Entry 8QMQ (X-ray diffraction, 1.70 A resolution); this record covers chains A and B.

Chain A (and B):
Name: Succinate semialdehyde dehydrogenase [NAD(P)+] Sad
Source organism: Escherichia coli K-12
Notes: EC 1.2.1.16; chain B of this document is another copy of the same molecule, construct and numbering; everything in this record applies to it too
UniProt: P76149 (SAD_ECOLI); numbering as in UniProt (aligned over 1-462)
Amino-acid sequence (462 residues; each row starts with the number of its first residue):
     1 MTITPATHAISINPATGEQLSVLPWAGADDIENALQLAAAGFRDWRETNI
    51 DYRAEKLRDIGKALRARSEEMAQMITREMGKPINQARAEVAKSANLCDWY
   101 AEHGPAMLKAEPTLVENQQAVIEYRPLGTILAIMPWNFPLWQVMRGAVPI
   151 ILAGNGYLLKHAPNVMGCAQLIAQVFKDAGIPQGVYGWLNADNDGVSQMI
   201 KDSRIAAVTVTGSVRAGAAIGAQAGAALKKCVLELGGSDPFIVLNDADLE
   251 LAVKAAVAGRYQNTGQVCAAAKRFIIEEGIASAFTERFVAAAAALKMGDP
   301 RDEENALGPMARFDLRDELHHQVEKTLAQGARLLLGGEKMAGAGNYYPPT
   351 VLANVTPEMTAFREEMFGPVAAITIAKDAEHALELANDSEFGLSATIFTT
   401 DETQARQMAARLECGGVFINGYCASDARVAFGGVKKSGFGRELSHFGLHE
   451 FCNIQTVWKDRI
Not modelled in the structure: 1-2
Small-molecule neighbours: NAD (nicotinamide-adenine-dinucleotide): Ile133, Met134, Pro135, Trp136, Asn137, Gln142, Arg145, Lys160, His161, Ala162, Pro163, Asn193, Val196, Thr211, Gly212, Ser213, Ala216, Ala219, Ile220, Glu234, Leu235, Gly236, Gly237, Cys268, Arg312, Leu315, Glu365, Phe367, Leu393, Phe431
UniProt features mapped onto this chain:
  - active site: Glu234 (Proton acceptor), Cys268 (Nucleophile)
  - binding site (NADP(+)): Trp136, Asn137, Lys160 to Pro163, Gly212, Ser213, Leu235, Glu365
Reported in the primary citation:
  - mutagenesis - Q262R: unchanged catalytic activity on SSA
  - mutagenesis - Q262R: decreased catalytic activity on D-erythrose
  - mutagenesis - Q262R (17-fold): increased catalytic activity
  - mutagenesis - Q262R: increased catalytic activity on GAP

Chain A / chain B interface:
Residue-residue contacts (122; chain A residue first):
  Arg46(A) - Glu413(B)  salt bridge
  Glu47(A) - Arg411(B)  salt bridge
  His103(A) - Leu114(B)
  Glu111(A) - His445(B)  salt bridge
  Thr113(A) - Arg428(B)
  Leu114(A) - Trp99(B)  hydrophobic
  Leu114(A) - His103(B)
  Val115(A) - Arg428(B)
  Val115(A) - Val429(B)  hydrophobic
  Glu116(A) - Arg428(B)  salt bridge
  Ile122(A) - Ala430(B)
  Ile122(A) - Phe446(B)  hydrophobic
  Arg125(A) - Ala409(B)
  Arg125(A) - Ala410(B)
  Val214(A) - Leu228(B)  hydrophobic
  Gly217(A) - Leu228(B)
  Ala218(A) - Gly225(B)
  Ala218(A) - Ala226(B)
  Ala218(A) - Leu228(B)
  Gly221(A) - Gly225(B)
  Ala222(A) - Ala222(B)
  Ala222(A) - Gly225(B)
  Ala222(A) - Ala226(B)
  Gly225(A) - Ala218(B)
  Gly225(A) - Gly221(B)
  Gly225(A) - Ala222(B)
  Ala226(A) - Ala218(B)
  Ala226(A) - Ala222(B)  hydrophobic
  Leu228(A) - Val214(B)  hydrophobic
  Leu228(A) - Gly217(B)
  Leu228(A) - Ala218(B)
  Leu228(A) - Leu233(B)  hydrophobic
  Leu228(A) - Leu235(B)  hydrophobic
  Leu228(A) - Phe439(B)
  Lys229(A) - Phe439(B)
  Lys230(A) - Phe439(B)
  Leu233(A) - Leu228(B)  hydrophobic
  Leu235(A) - Leu228(B)  hydrophobic
  Glu402(A) - Lys459(B)  salt bridge
  Arg406(A) - Val457(B)
  Arg406(A) - Lys459(B)
  Ala409(A) - Arg125(B)
  Ala409(A) - Gln455(B)  hydrogen bond (backbone-side chain)
  Ala410(A) - Arg125(B)
  Leu412(A) - Gln455(B)  hydrogen bond (backbone-side chain)
  Cys414(A) - Asn453(B)  hydrogen bond (backbone-side chain)
  Cys414(A) - Gln455(B)  hydrogen bond (backbone-side chain)
  Gly415(A) - Asn453(B)
  Gly415(A) - Ile454(B)
  Gly415(A) - Gln455(B)
  Gly415(A) - Thr456(B)  hydrogen bond (backbone-backbone)
  Gly416(A) - Thr456(B)
  Val417(A) - Gln455(B)
  Val417(A) - Thr456(B)  hydrogen bond (backbone-backbone)
  Val417(A) - Val457(B)
  Val417(A) - Trp458(B)  hydrogen bond (backbone-backbone)
  Phe418(A) - Trp458(B)
  Phe418(A) - Arg461(B)
  Ile419(A) - Trp458(B)  hydrogen bond (backbone-backbone)
  Ile419(A) - Lys459(B)
  Ile419(A) - Asp460(B)  hydrogen bond (backbone-backbone)
  Asn420(A) - Asp460(B)
  Asn420(A) - Ile462(B)
  Gly421(A) - Arg461(B)
  Tyr422(A) - Arg461(B)  hydrogen bond (backbone-side chain)
  Ala424(A) - Arg461(B)
  Asp426(A) - Trp458(B)
  Arg428(A) - Thr113(B)
  Arg428(A) - Leu114(B)
  Arg428(A) - Val115(B)
  Arg428(A) - Glu116(B)  salt bridge
  Val429(A) - Val115(B)  hydrophobic
  Val429(A) - Ala120(B)  hydrophobic
  Val429(A) - Thr456(B)
  Val429(A) - Trp458(B)  hydrophobic
  Ala430(A) - Ile122(B)
  Ala430(A) - Thr456(B)  hydrogen bond (backbone-side chain)
  Val434(A) - Asn453(B)
  Lys435(A) - Leu228(B)
  Phe439(A) - Leu228(B)
  Phe439(A) - Lys229(B)
  Phe439(A) - Lys230(B)
  Arg441(A) - Asn453(B)  hydrogen bond
  Arg441(A) - Ile454(B)  hydrogen bond (side chain-backbone)
  His445(A) - Glu111(B)  salt bridge
  Phe446(A) - Ile122(B)  hydrophobic
  Phe446(A) - Ile454(B)  hydrophobic
  Asn453(A) - Cys414(B)  hydrogen bond (side chain-backbone)
  Asn453(A) - Gly415(B)
  Asn453(A) - Val434(B)
  Asn453(A) - Arg441(B)  hydrogen bond
  Ile454(A) - Gly415(B)
  Ile454(A) - Ala430(B)  hydrophobic
  Ile454(A) - Arg441(B)  hydrogen bond (backbone-side chain)
  Ile454(A) - Phe446(B)  hydrophobic
  Gln455(A) - Ala409(B)  hydrogen bond (side chain-backbone)
  Gln455(A) - Leu412(B)  hydrogen bond (side chain-backbone)
  Gln455(A) - Cys414(B)  hydrogen bond (side chain-backbone)
  Gln455(A) - Gly415(B)
  Gln455(A) - Val417(B)
  Thr456(A) - Gly415(B)  hydrogen bond (backbone-backbone)
  Thr456(A) - Gly416(B)
  Thr456(A) - Val417(B)  hydrogen bond (backbone-backbone)
  Thr456(A) - Val429(B)
  Thr456(A) - Ala430(B)  hydrogen bond (side chain-backbone)
  Val457(A) - Arg406(B)
  Val457(A) - Val417(B)
  Val457(A) - Ile419(B)  hydrophobic
  Trp458(A) - Val417(B)  hydrogen bond (backbone-backbone)
  Trp458(A) - Phe418(B)
  Trp458(A) - Ile419(B)  hydrogen bond (backbone-backbone)
  Trp458(A) - Asp426(B)
  Trp458(A) - Val429(B)  hydrophobic
  Lys459(A) - Arg406(B)
  Lys459(A) - Ile419(B)
  Asp460(A) - Ile419(B)  hydrogen bond (backbone-backbone)
  Asp460(A) - Asn420(B)
  Arg461(A) - Phe418(B)
  Arg461(A) - Gly421(B)
  Arg461(A) - Tyr422(B)  hydrogen bond (side chain-backbone)
  Arg461(A) - Ala424(B)
  Ile462(A) - Asn420(B)
Also at the interface, not in a pair above, chain A (68 interface residues in all): Trp99, Ala120, Val121, Tyr124, Leu127, Ala227, Leu251, Arg411, Glu413, Cys423, Lys436
Also at the interface, not in a pair above, chain B (64 interface residues in all): Arg46, Glu47, Tyr124, Leu127, Leu251, Lys435, Lys436

In short:
Chain A and chain B form an interface of 68 and 64 residues respectively; the contacts include 26 hydrogen
bonds and 7 salt bridges. Polar contacts include Arg46(A)-Glu413(B), Glu47(A)-Arg411(B) and
Glu111(A)-His445(B). Bound to chain A: NAD. The paper reports that Q262R of chain A reduces catalytic activity
on D-erythrose; Q262R of chain A increases catalytic activity.
Chain A and chain B are both Succinate semialdehyde dehydrogenase [NAD(P)+] Sad (Escherichia coli K-12); the
structure, Succinic semialdehyde dehydrogenase from E. coli with bound NAD+, was determined by X-ray
diffraction (same publication as 8QMR, 8QMS and 8QMT).
